PDB entry 7MEP | electron microscopy, 3.50 A resolution | chains I and E of the 14 polymer chains in the assembly

== Chain I ==
Protein: RM19R mAb Heavy chain
Organism: Macaca mulatta
Chain sequence (121 residues; each row starts with the number of its first residue; a row labelled like 82A-82C holds insertion residues (82A, then the next letters in order)):
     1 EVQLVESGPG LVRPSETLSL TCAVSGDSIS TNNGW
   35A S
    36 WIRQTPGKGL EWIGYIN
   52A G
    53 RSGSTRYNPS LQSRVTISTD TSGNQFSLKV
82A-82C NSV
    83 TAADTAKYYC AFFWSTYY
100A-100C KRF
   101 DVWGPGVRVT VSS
Unresolved in the structure: 1, 112-113
Disulfide bonds: Cys22-Cys92

== Chain E ==
Protein: BG505 SOSIPv5.2(7S) - gp120
Organism: Human immunodeficiency virus
Chain sequence (666 residues; row label = number of the first residue in the row; numbers below 1 keep their minus sign (Met-1 is residue -1)):
    -1 MKRGLCCVLL LCGAVFVSPS QEIHARFRRG ARAENLWVTV YYGVPVWKDA ETTLFCASDA
    59 KAYETKKHNV WATHCCVPTD PNPQEIHLEN VTEEFNMWKN NMVEQMHTDI ISLWDQSLKP
   119 CVKLTPLCVT LQCTNVTNNI TDDMRGELKN CSFNMTTELR DKKQKVYSLF YRLDVVQINE
   179 NQGNRSNNSN KEYRLINCNT SAITQACPKV SFEPIPIHYC APAGFAILKC KDKKFNGTGP
   239 CTNVSTVQCT HGIKPVVSTQ LLLNGSLAEE EVIIRSENIT NNAKNILVQL NESVQINCTR
   299 PNNNTVKSIR IGPGQWFYYT GDIIGDIRQA HCNVSKATWN ETLGKVVKQL RKHFGNNTII
   359 RFANSSGGDL EVTTHSFNCG GEFFYCNTSG LFNSTWISNT SVQGSNSTGS NDSITLPCRI
   419 KQIINMWQRI GQAMYAPPIQ GVIRCVSNIT GLILTRDGGS TNSTTETFRP GGGDMRDNWR
   479 SELYKYKVVK IEPLGVAPTR CKRRVVGRRR RRRAVGIGAV SLGFLGAAGS TMGAASMTLT
   539 VQARNLLSGI VQQQSNLLRA PECQQHLLKD THWGIKQLQA RVLAVEHYLR DQQLLGIWGC
   599 SGKLICCTNV PWNSSWSNRN LSEIWDNMTW LQWDKEISNY TQIIYGLLEE SQNQQEKNEQ
   659 DLLELD
Unresolved in the structure: -1 to 520, 547-567
Disulfide bonds: Cys598-Cys604
Glycans and other covalent adducts: N-acetylglucosamine (NAG) linked to Asn611, Asn618, Asn637
Residues lining bound ligands: N-acetylglucosamine (NAG; 2-acetamido-2-deoxy-beta-D-glucopyranose): Gly524, Gly527, Ser528

== Interface between chain I and chain E ==
Contacting residue pairs - 24 pairs, chain I then chain E:
  Asn33(I) with Leu661(E); Leu663(E)
  Gly34(I) with Leu661(E)
  Tyr50(I) with Leu661(E); Glu662(E); Leu663(E), hydrogen bond (side chain-backbone); Asp664(E), hydrogen bond (side chain-backbone)
  Asn52(I) with Leu663(E), hydrogen bond (side chain-backbone)
  Arg53(I) with Asp659(E), salt bridge
  Ser56(I) with Leu663(E), hydrogen bond (side chain-backbone); Asp664(E)
  Thr57(I) with Asp664(E)
  Arg58(I) with Glu662(E); Asp664(E), salt bridge
  Ser97(I) with Asp659(E); Leu660(E), hydrogen bond (backbone-backbone); Leu661(E), hydrogen bond (backbone-backbone)
  Thr98(I) with Gln658(E), hydrogen bond (side chain-backbone); Asp659(E); Leu660(E)
  Tyr99(I) with Glu657(E), hydrogen bond (side chain-backbone); Gln658(E), hydrogen bond (backbone-backbone); Leu660(E), hydrophobic
  Tyr100(I) with Gln658(E), hydrogen bond
Also at the interface, not in a pair above, chain I (13 interface residues in all): Phe95

== Overview ==
13 residues of chain I face 8 of chain E across their interface, with 10 hydrogen bonds and 2 salt bridges.
Among the polar pairs are Arg53(I)-Asp659(E), Arg58(I)-Asp664(E) and Tyr50(I)-Leu663(E). Chain E binds
N-acetylglucosamine. N-acetylglucosamine is covalently linked to Asn611(E), Asn618(E) and Asn637(E).
Chain I is RM19R mAb Heavy chain (Macaca mulatta) and chain E is BG505 SOSIPv5.2(7S) - gp120 (Human
immunodeficiency virus); the structure, BG505 SOSIP.v5.2(7S) in complex with the monoclonal antibodies
Rh.33172 mAb.1 and RM19R, was determined by electron microscopy, deposited together with 7MDT and 7MDU.
